PDB entry 8J77 | electron microscopy, 3.70 A resolution | chain A

Chain A:
Protein: High affinity choline transporter 1
Source organism: Homo sapiens
UniProtKB: Q9GZV3 (SC5A7_HUMAN); numbering as in UniProt (aligned over 1-580)
Chain sequence (580 residues; row label = number of the first residue in the row):
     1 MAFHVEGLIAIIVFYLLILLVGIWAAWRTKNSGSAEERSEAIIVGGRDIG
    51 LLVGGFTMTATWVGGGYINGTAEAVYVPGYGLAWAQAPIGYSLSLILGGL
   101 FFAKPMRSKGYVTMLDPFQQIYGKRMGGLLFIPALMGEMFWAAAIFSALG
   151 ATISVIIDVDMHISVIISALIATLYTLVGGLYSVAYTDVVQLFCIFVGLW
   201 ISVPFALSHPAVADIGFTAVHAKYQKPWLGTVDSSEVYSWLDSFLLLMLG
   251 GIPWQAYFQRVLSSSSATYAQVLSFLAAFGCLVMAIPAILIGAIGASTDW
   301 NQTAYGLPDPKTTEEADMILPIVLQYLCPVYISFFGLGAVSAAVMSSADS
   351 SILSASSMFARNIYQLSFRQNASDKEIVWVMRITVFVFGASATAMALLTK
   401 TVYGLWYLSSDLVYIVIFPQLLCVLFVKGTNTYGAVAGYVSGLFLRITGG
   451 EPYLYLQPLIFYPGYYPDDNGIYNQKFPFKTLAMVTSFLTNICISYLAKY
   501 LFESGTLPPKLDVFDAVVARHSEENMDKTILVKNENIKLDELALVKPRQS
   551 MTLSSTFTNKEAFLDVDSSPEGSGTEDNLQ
Unresolved in the structure: 1-2, 29-46, 182-185, 518-580
Covalently attached groups: N-acetylglucosamine (NAG) linked to Asn301
Ligand contacts: choline ion (CHT): Trp62, Tyr67, Tyr91, Trp141, Gly251, Trp254, Trp406, Ser409, Ser410
UniProt features mapped onto this chain:
  - motif: Asp527 to Val532 (Dileucine-like motif)
  - glycosylation: Asn301 (N-linked (GlcNAc...) asparagine)

Summary:
Bound to chain A: choline ion. N-acetylglucosamine is covalently linked to Asn301.
Chain A is High affinity choline transporter 1 (Homo sapiens); the structure, Human high-affinity choline
transporter CHT1 in the choline-bound inward-facing occluded conformation, was determined by electron
microscopy together with 8J75, 8J76 and 8J74 from the same study.
